Entry 7KPA (X-ray diffraction, 2.30 A resolution); this record covers chains A and C of the 3 polymer chains in the assembly.

Chain A (and C):
Molecule: Tumor necrosis factor
Organism: Homo sapiens
Notes: chain C of this document is another copy of the same molecule, construct and numbering; everything in this record applies to it too
Reference sequence: P01375 (TNFA_HUMAN); residues 1-157 here correspond to UniProt positions 77-233 (UniProt number = residue number + 76)
Sequence (158 residues; numbered 0 to 157; the number before each row is that of its first residue; numbering starts at 0):
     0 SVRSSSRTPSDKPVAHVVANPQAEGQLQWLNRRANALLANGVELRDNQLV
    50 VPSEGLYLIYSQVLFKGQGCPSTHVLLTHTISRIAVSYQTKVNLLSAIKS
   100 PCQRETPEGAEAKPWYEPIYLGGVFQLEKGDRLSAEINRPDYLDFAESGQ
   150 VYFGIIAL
Unresolved in the structure: 0-5, 107-111 (chain C: 0-8, 20-21, 32-33, 86-88, 102-110)
Construct notes: expression tag (0)
Disulfide bonds: C69-C101
Ligand contacts: D84 (5-(1-{[2-(difluoromethoxy)phenyl]methyl}-2-{[3-(2-oxopyrrolidin-1-yl)phenoxy]methyl}-1H-benzimidazol-6-yl)pyridin-2(1H)-one): K11, L57, I58, Y59, S60, Q61, Y119, L120, G121, G122, V123, Y151, I155, A156, L157
Swiss-Prot annotation at these positions:
  - glycosylation: S4 (O-linked (GalNAc...) serine)

Interface between chain A and chain C:
Pairs across the interface - 14 pairs, chain A then chain C:
  L55(A) - N34(C)
  L94(A) - Q149(C)
  Y119(A) - Y119(C)  hydrogen bond (backbone-side chain)
  L120(A) - Y119(C)
  G121(A) - Q61(C)  hydrogen bond (backbone-side chain)
  G121(A) - Q149(C)
  G122(A) - Q61(C)
  G122(A) - G148(C)
  V123(A) - H15(C)
  V123(A) - G148(C)  hydrogen bond (backbone-backbone)
  V123(A) - Y151(C)
  F124(A) - G148(C)
  L157(A) - H15(C)
  L157(A) - Y59(C)
Other interface residues (no listed pair), chain A (10 interface residues in all): L57

In short:
10 residues of chain A face 8 of chain C across their interface; the contacts include 3 hydrogen bonds. Polar
contacts include Y119(A)-Y119(C), G121(A)-Q61(C) and V123(A)-G148(C). Bound to chain A: compound D84.
Chain A and chain C are both Tumor necrosis factor (Homo sapiens); the structure, asymmetric hTNF-alpha, was
determined by X-ray diffraction together with 7KPB from the same study.
